5TWL - chain A; structure by X-ray diffraction, 2.42 A resolution.

# Chain A
Protein: Maternal embryonic leucine zipper kinase
Source organism: Homo sapiens
Notes: EC 2.7.11.1, 2.7.10.2
Reference sequence: Q14680 (MELK_HUMAN); residues 2-340 here = UniProt positions 2-340
Chain sequence (341 residues; row label = number of the first residue in the row; numbering starts at 0):
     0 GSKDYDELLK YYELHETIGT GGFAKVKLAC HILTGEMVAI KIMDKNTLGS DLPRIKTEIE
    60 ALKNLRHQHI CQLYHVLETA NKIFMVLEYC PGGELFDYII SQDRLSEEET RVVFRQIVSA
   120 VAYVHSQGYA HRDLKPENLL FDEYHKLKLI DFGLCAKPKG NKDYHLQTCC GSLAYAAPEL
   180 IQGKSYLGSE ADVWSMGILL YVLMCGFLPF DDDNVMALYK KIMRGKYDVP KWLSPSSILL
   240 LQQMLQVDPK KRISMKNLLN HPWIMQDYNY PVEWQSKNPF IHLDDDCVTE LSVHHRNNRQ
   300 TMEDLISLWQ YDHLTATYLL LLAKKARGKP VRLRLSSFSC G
Not modelled in the structure: 155-169, 334-340
Differences from the reference sequence: expression tag (0-1)
Ligand contacts: H91 (9-(3,5-dichloro-4-hydroxyphenyl)-1-{trans-4-[(dimethylamino)methyl]cyclohexyl}-3,4-dihydropyrimido[5,4-c]quinolin-2(1H)-one): Ile17, Gly18, Gly20, Val25, Ala38, Lys40, Glu57, Leu61, Cys70, Leu86, Glu87, Tyr88, Cys89, Glu93, Glu136, Asn137, Leu139, Ile149, Asp150
UniProt features mapped onto this chain:
  - region: Leu282 to Leu321 (UBA-like)
  - active site: Asp132 (Proton acceptor)
  - binding site (ATP): Ile17 to Val25, Lys40
  - modified residue: Thr56 (Phosphothreonine), Tyr163 (Phosphotyrosine), Thr167 (Phosphothreonine), Ser171 (Phosphoserine), Ser253 (Phosphoserine), Ser336 (Phosphoserine)
  - mutagenesis: Cys29 (C29V: Abolishes dependence to reducing agents; when associated with V-70; A-89; A-154; A-168; A-169; A-204; A-286 and A-339), Cys70 (C70V: Abolishes dependence to reducing agents; when associated with V-29; A-89; A-154; A-168; A-169; A-204; A-286 and A-339), Cys89 (C89A: Abolishes dependence to reducing agents; when associated with V-29; V-70; A-154; A-168; A-169; A-204; A-286 and A-339), Asp150 (D150A: Abolishes enzymatic activity), Cys154 (C154A: Abolishes dependence to reducing agents; when associated with V-29; V-70; A-89; A-168; A-169; A-204; A-286 and A-339), Tyr163 (Y163F: Abolishes autophosphorylation on tyrosine but still active on exogenous substrates), Thr167 (T167A: Abolishes activation of serine/threonine-protein kinase activity and has only weak activity; T167D/E: Phosphomimetic mutant that has similar kinase activity as wild-type), Cys168 (C168A: Abolishes dependence to reducing agents; when associated with V-29; V-70; A-89; A-154; A-169; A-204; A-286 and A-339), Cys169 (C169A: Abolishes dependence to reducing agents; when associated with V-29; V-70; A-89; A-154; A-168; A-204; A-286 and A-339), Ser171 (S171A: Abolishes activation of serine/threonine-protein kinase activity and has only weak activity; S171D: Inactive), Cys204 (C204A: Abolishes dependence to reducing agents; when associated with V-29; V-70; A-89; A-154; A-168; A-169; A-286 and A-339), Asp283 to Asp285 (Inactive), 2 further mutagenesis entries in UniProt
Reported in the primary citation:
  - binding site for H91: Ile17, Val25, Lys40, Glu57, Cys89, Glu93, Glu136, Leu139, Asp150

# In short
Chain A binds compound H91. Curated annotation (UniProt) lists active-site residue Asp132, 10 ATP-binding
residues and 16 mutagenesis sites. The paper reports a binding site for H91 at Ile17, Val25 and Lys40 among
others.
Chain A is Maternal embryonic leucine zipper kinase (Homo sapiens); the structure, Structure of Maternal
Embryonic Leucine Zipper Kinase, was determined by X-ray diffraction, deposited together with 5TWU, 5TWY, 5TWZ
and 5TX3.
